Entry 8U0Y (X-ray diffraction, 3.00 A resolution); this record covers chains A and B of the 4 polymer chains in the assembly.

Chain A:
Name: Fluorescent protein
Organism: Ceramium secundatum
Chain sequence (164 residues; numbered 1 to 164; the number before each row is that of its first residue):
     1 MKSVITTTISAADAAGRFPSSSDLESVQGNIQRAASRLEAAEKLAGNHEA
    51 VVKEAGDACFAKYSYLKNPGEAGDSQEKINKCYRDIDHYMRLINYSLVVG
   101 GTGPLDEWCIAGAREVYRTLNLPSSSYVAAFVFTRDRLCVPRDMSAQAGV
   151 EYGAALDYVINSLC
Glycans and other covalent adducts: phycourobilin (PUB) linked to C82
Residues lining bound ligands:
  - phycourobilin (PUB), molecule 1: L24, E25, Q28, R33, Q147, V150, E151
  - phycourobilin (PUB), molecule 2: K43, L44, N47, A50, V51, E54, R137, L138, C139, R142, D143, M144, Y152
  - phycourobilin (PUB), molecule 3: C59, F60, L66, A72, G73, K78, K81, R84, D85, H88, Y89, L92, W108, C109, V116, Y117, L120, L122, P123, S126, Y127

Chain B:
Name: Fluorescent protein
Organism: Ceramium secundatum
Chain sequence (176 residues; numbered 1 to 176; the number before each row is that of its first residue):
     1 MLDAFSRVVVNSDSKAAYVGGSDLQALKTFIADGNKRLDAVNSIVSNASC
    51 IVSDAVSGMICENPGLIAPGGNCYTNRRMAACLRDGEIILRYTSYALLAG
   101 DSSVLEDRCLNGLKETYIALGVPTNSSVRAVSIMKSAAVAFISNTASQRK
   151 MATTDGDCSALSSEVASYCDKVAAAI
Glycans and other covalent adducts: phycourobilin (PUB) linked to C50, C61, C82, C158
Residues lining bound ligands:
  - phycourobilin (PUB), molecule 1: N35, K36, L38, D39, I142, S143, N144, T153, T154, D155, G156, L161
  - phycourobilin (PUB), molecule 2: D54, S57, G58, E62, R129, I133, S136, A137, A140, F141, A146, S147, Q148, R149
  - phycourobilin (PUB), molecule 3: M59, L66, N72, C73, R77, R78, A81, R84, D85, I88, Y92, R108, C109, L113, T116, Y117, L120, V122, P123, S126, S127, A130
  - phycourobilin (PUB), molecule 4: I60, I67, Y74, T75, N76, M79

How chain A and chain B interact:
Pairs across the interface (7):
  R135(A) - R149(B)
  D157(A) - S46(B)
  D157(A) - R149(B)  salt bridge
  N161(A) - V45(B)
  N161(A) - S46(B)  hydrogen bond (side chain-backbone)
  N161(A) - S49(B)  hydrogen bond
  C164(A) - S49(B)
Also at the interface, not in a pair above, chain A (6 interface residues in all): V150, A154
Also at the interface, not in a pair above, chain B (6 interface residues in all): N42, N47

Overview:
Chain A and chain B each contribute 6 residues to their interface; the contacts include 2 hydrogen bonds and 1
salt bridge. Among the polar pairs are D157(A)-R149(B), N161(A)-S46(B) and N161(A)-S49(B). Chain A binds
phycourobilin. Chain B binds phycourobilin. Phycourobilin is covalently linked to C82(A).
Chain A is Fluorescent protein and chain B is Fluorescent protein, both from Ceramium secundatum; the
structure, Bacterial protein cpx, was determined by X-ray diffraction.
